Entry 8ADK (X-ray diffraction, 2.47 A resolution); this record covers chain A.

[Chain A]
Molecule: Poly(ADP-ribose) glycohydrolase
From: Drosophila melanogaster
Notes: EC 3.2.1.143
UniProtKB: O46043 (PARG_DROME); residue numbers follow UniProt; this construct covers 1-558
Chain sequence (578 residues; each row starts with the number of its first residue; numbers below 1 keep their minus sign (Met-19 is residue -19)):
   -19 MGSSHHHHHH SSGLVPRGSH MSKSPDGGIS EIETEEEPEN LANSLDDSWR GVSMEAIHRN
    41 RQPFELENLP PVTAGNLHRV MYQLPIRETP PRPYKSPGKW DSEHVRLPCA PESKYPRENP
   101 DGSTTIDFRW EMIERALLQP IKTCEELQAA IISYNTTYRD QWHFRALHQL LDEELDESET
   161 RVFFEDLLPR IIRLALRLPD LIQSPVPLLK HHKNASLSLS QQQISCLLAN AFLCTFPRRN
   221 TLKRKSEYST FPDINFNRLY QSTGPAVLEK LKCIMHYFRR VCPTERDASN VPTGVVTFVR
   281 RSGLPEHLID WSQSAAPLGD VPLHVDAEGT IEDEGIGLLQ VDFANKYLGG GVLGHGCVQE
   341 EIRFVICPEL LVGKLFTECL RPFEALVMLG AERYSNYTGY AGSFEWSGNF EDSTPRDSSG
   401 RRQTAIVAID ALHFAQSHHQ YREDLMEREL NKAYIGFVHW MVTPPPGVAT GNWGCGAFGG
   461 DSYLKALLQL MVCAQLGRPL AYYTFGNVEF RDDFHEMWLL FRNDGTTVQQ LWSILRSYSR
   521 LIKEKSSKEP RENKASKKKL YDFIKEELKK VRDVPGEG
Disordered / not traced: -19 to 25, 526-532, 550-558
Sequence notes: initiating methionine (-19); expression tag (-18 to 0)
From the paper describing this entry:
  - catalytic residues: Glu340, Glu341
  - specificity-determining residues: Leu333 (by similarity / conservation)

[Summary]
The paper reports catalytic residues Glu340 and Glu341; the specificity determinant Leu333.
Chain A is Poly(ADP-ribose) glycohydrolase (Drosophila melanogaster); the structure, Poly(ADP-ribose)
glycohydrolase (PARG) from Drosophila melanogaster, was determined by X-ray diffraction.
